PDB entry 6NIN | X-ray diffraction, 3.60 A resolution | chains F and G of the 6 polymer chains in the assembly

[Chain F]
Protein: Cytochrome c1
Organism: Rhodobacter sphaeroides (strain ATCC 17023 / 2.4.1 / NCIB 8253 / DSM 158)
UniProt: A0A344Q9J2 (A0A344Q9J2_RHOS4); residues 1-263 here correspond to UniProt positions 23-285 (UniProt number = residue number + 22)
Chain sequence (272 residues; numbered 1 to 272; the number before each row is that of its first residue):
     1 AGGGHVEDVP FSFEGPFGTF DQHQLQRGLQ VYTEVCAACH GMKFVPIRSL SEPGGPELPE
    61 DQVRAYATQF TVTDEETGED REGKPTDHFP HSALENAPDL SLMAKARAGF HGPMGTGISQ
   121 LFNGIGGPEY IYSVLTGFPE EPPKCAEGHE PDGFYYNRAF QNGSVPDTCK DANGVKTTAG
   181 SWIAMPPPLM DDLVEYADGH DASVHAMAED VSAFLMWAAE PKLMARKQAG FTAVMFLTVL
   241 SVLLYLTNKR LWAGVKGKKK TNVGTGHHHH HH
Unresolved in the structure: 257-272
Differences from the reference sequence: expression tag (264-272)
Disulfide bonds: C145-C169
Covalently attached groups: heme c (HEC) linked to C36, C39
Bound ions: Sr2+: D8, V9, E14, E129; heme c Fe: H40, M185
Ligand contacts: heme c (HEC): V31, V35, H40, L94, N96, A97, P98, L100, M103, R107, Y130, I131, L135, F160, I183, A184, M185, P186, P188, L189, V211, L215

[Chain G]
Protein: Ubiquinol-cytochrome c reductase iron-sulfur subunit
Organism: Rhodobacter sphaeroides (strain ATCC 17023 / 2.4.1 / NCIB 8253 / DSM 158)
Notes: EC 1.10.2.2
UniProt: A0A344Q9J4 (A0A344Q9J4_RHOS4); numbering as in UniProt (aligned over 1-187)
Chain sequence (187 residues; row label = number of the first residue in the row):
     1 MSNAEDHAGT RRDFLYYATA GAGAVATGAA VWPLINQMNP SADVQALASI FVDVSSVEPG
    61 VQLTVKFLGC PIFIRRRTEA DIELGRSVQL GQLVDTNARN ANIDAGAEAT DQNRTLDEAG
   121 EWLVMWGVCT HLGCVPIGGV SGDFGGWFCP CHGSHYDSAG RIRKGPAPEN LPIPLAKFID
   181 ETTIQLG
Unresolved in the structure: 1-8
Differences from the reference sequence: engineered mutation C70 (Lys in A0A344Q9J4)
Disulfide bonds: C134-C151
Bound ions: 2Fe-2S cluster Fe: C129, H131, C149, H152
Ligand contacts: 2Fe-2S cluster (FES): C129, H131, L132, G133, C134, C149, C151, H152, G153, S154

[How chain F and chain G interact]
Residue-residue contacts (20):
  R48(F) - A42(G)
  R48(F) - D43(G)
  R48(F) - A46(G)
  E52(F) - A42(G)
  T86(F) - A46(G)
  F236(F) - V25(G)  hydrophobic
  F236(F) - A29(G)  hydrophobic
  L240(F) - T19(G)
  L240(F) - A22(G)  hydrophobic
  L240(F) - G23(G)
  L243(F) - A18(G)
  L243(F) - T19(G)  hydrogen bond (backbone-side chain)
  L243(F) - A22(G)  hydrophobic
  L244(F) - T19(G)
  L246(F) - L15(G)
  T247(F) - L15(G)
  T247(F) - T19(G)  hydrogen bond
  R250(F) - R12(G)
  R250(F) - L15(G)
  L251(F) - Y16(G)
Other interface residues (no listed pair), chain F (12 interface residues in all): E76
Other interface residues (no listed pair), chain G (14 interface residues in all): A26, K66

[Summary]
The interface between chain F and chain G involves 12 residues on one side and 14 on the other, with 2
hydrogen bonds. Polar contacts include L243(F)-T19(G) and T247(F)-T19(G). Bound to chain G: 2Fe-2S cluster.
Heme c is covalently linked to C36(F).
Chain F is Cytochrome c1 and chain G is Ubiquinol-cytochrome c reductase iron-sulfur subunit, both from
Rhodobacter sphaeroides (strain ATCC 17023 / 2.4.1 / NCIB 8253 / DSM 158); the structure, Rhodobacter
sphaeroides bc1 with STIGMATELLIN A, was determined by X-ray diffraction, deposited together with 6NHH.
